PDB entry 8X32 | electron microscopy, 4.40 A resolution (low resolution: residue-level contacts below are approximate; hydrogen-bond / salt-bridge calls are withheld) | chains J and E of the 14 polymer chains in the assembly

== Chain J ==
Molecule: 146-nt DNA strand
Source organism: Saccharomyces cerevisiae
Sequence (146 nucleotides; each row starts with the number of its first residue):
   147 ATCAATATCCACCTGCAGATTCTACCAAAAGTGTATTTGGAAACTGCTCC
   197 ATCAAAAGGCATGTTCAGCGGAATTCCGCTGAACATGCCTTTTGATGGAG
   247 CAGTTTCCAAATACACTTTTGGTAGAATCTGCAGGTGGATATTGAT

== Chain E ==
Protein: Histone H3
Source organism: Saccharomyces cerevisiae
Reference sequence: A0A6A5Q536 (A0A6A5Q536_YEASX); residues 0-135 here correspond to UniProt positions 1-136 (UniProt number = residue number + 1)
Sequence (136 residues; row label = number of the first residue in the row; numbering starts at 0):
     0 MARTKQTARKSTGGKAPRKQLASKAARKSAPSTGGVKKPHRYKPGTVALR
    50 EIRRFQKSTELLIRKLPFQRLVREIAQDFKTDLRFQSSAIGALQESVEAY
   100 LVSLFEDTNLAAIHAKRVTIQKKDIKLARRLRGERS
Disordered / not traced: 0-37, 135

== How chain J and chain E interact ==
Pairs across the interface (19):
  DC195(J) with Gln85(E)
  DC196(J) with Arg83(E); Phe84(E); Gln85(E); Ser86(E); Ser87(E)
  DA197(J) with Arg72(E); Arg83(E); Phe84(E)
  DC212(J) with Arg40(E)
  DC215(J) with Lys42(E)
  DG216(J) with Val117(E)
  DG217(J) with Lys115(E); Arg116(E); Val117(E); Thr118(E)
  DT289(J) with Thr45(E)
  DG290(J) with Tyr41(E); Lys42(E)
Also at the interface, not in a pair above, chain J (10 interface residues in all): DT198
Also at the interface, not in a pair above, chain E (17 interface residues in all): His39, Ala88, Ile89

== Overview ==
Chain J and chain E form an interface of 10 and 17 residues respectively.
Chain J is a 146-nt DNA strand and chain E is Histone H3, both from Saccharomyces cerevisiae; the structure,
The piccolo NuA4 bound to the H2A.Z nucleosome-H4KQ Complex with Ac-CoA at resetting state, was determined by
electron microscopy (same publication as 8X2X, 8X2Y, 8X2Z, 8X30 and 8X31).
